6DSX - chains T and A of the 3 polymer chains in the assembly; structure by X-ray diffraction, 1.99 A resolution.

Chain T:
Molecule: 13-nt DNA strand
Sequence (13 nucleotides; each row starts with the number of its first residue):
     4 GTACGTGATCGCA

Chain A:
Molecule: DNA polymerase I
From: Geobacillus stearothermophilus
Notes: EC 2.7.7.7
Reference sequence: E1C9K5 (E1C9K5_GEOSE); residues 297-876 here correspond to UniProt positions 1-580 (UniProt number = residue number - 296)
Amino-acid sequence (580 residues; each row starts with the number of its first residue):
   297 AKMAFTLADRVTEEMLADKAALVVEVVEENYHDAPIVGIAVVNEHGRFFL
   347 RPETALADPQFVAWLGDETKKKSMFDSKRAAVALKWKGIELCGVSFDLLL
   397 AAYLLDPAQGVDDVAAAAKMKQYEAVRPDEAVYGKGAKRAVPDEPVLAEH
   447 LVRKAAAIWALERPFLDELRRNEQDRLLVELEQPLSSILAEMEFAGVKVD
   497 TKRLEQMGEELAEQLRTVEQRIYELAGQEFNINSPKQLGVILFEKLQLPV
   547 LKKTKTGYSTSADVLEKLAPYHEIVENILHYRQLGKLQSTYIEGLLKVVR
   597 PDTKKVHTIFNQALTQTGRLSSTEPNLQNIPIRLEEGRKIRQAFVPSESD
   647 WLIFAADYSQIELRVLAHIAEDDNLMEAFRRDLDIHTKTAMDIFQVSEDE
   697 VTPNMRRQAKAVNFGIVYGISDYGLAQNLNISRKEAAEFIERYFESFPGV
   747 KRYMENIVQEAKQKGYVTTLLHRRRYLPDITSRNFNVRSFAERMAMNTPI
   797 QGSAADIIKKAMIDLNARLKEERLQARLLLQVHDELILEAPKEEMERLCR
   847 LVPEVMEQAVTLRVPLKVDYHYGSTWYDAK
Differences from the reference sequence: conflict Thr550 (Ser254 in E1C9K5)
Bound ions: Mg2+ near Asp830 (its only coordinating residue here)
From the paper describing this entry:
  - binding site for the 13-nt DNA strand (chain T): Tyr714

How chain T and chain A interact:
Pairs across the interface - 43 pairs, chain T then chain A:
  DG4(T) - Ala707(A)  base contact
  DG4(T) - Gly711(A)  base contact
  DG4(T) - Gly715(A)  base contact
  DG4(T) - Ile716(A)  base contact
  DG4(T) - Ser717(A)  hydrogen bond to the base
  DG4(T) - Gly720(A)  base contact
  DG4(T) - Leu721(A)  base contact
  DG4(T) - Asn724(A)  base contact
  DG4(T) - Arg789(A)  hydrogen bond to the sugar
  DT5(T) - Arg615(A)  base contact
  DT5(T) - Tyr714(A)  stacking on the base
  DT5(T) - Phe786(A)  phosphate contact
  DT5(T) - Met790(A)  phosphate contact
  DT5(T) - Asn793(A)  sugar contact
  DA6(T) - Thr611(A)  phosphate contact
  DA6(T) - Gln612(A)  phosphate contact
  DA6(T) - Thr613(A)  sugar contact
  DA6(T) - Arg615(A)  base contact
  DA6(T) - Arg771(A)  salt bridge to the phosphate
  DA6(T) - Phe786(A)  phosphate contact
  DA6(T) - Met790(A)  phosphate contact
  DC7(T) - Leu610(A)  phosphate contact
  DC7(T) - Thr611(A)  phosphate contact
  DC7(T) - Gln612(A)  hydrogen bond to the phosphate
  DC7(T) - Ser617(A)  phosphate contact
  DG8(T) - Leu610(A)  phosphate contact
  DG8(T) - Ser617(A)  hydrogen bond to the phosphate
  DG8(T) - Ser618(A)  sugar contact
  DG8(T) - Thr619(A)  sugar contact
  DG8(T) - Asn622(A)  hydrogen bond to the sugar
  DT9(T) - Thr619(A)  phosphate contact
  DT9(T) - Glu620(A)  hydrogen bond to the phosphate
  DG10(T) - Ser585(A)  phosphate contact
  DG10(T) - Thr586(A)  sugar contact
  DG10(T) - Gly590(A)  phosphate contact
  DA11(T) - Asn529(A)  phosphate contact
  DA11(T) - Ser585(A)  phosphate contact
  DT12(T) - Asn527(A)  hydrogen bond to the phosphate
  DT12(T) - Asn529(A)  hydrogen bond to the phosphate
  DT12(T) - Ser530(A)  hydrogen bond to the phosphate
  DC13(T) - Ser530(A)  hydrogen bond to the phosphate
  DC13(T) - Lys532(A)  salt bridge to the phosphate
  DC13(T) - Gln533(A)  hydrogen bond to the phosphate
Other interface residues (no listed pair), chain T (11 interface residues in all): DG14
Other interface residues (no listed pair), chain A (36 interface residues in all): Lys582, Glu589, Asn625, Tyr719
From the paper, about this interface:
  - interface residues, chain A: Tyr714(A)

In short:
The interface between chain T and chain A involves 11 residues on one side and 36 on the other, with 11
hydrogen bonds, 2 salt bridges and 1 aromatic stacking contact. Polar pairs include DG4(T)-Ser717(A),
DG4(T)-Arg789(A) and DG8(T)-Asn622(A). From the paper: a binding site for the 13-nt DNA strand (chain T) at
Tyr714(A); the interface residue Tyr714(A).
Here chain T is a 13-nt DNA strand and chain A is DNA polymerase I (Geobacillus stearothermophilus). Entry
6DSX (Bst DNA polymerase I post-chemistry (n+1 with dATP soak) structure) was determined by X-ray diffraction
together with 6DSU, 6DSV, 6DSW and 6DSY from the same study.
